Entry 8ZV8 (X-ray diffraction, 2.46 A resolution); this record covers chains A and B of the 3 polymer chains in the assembly.

# Chain A
Name: Elongin-B
From: Homo sapiens
UniProtKB: Q15370 (ELOB_HUMAN); residue numbers follow UniProt; this construct covers 1-104
Chain sequence (104 residues; each row starts with the number of its first residue):
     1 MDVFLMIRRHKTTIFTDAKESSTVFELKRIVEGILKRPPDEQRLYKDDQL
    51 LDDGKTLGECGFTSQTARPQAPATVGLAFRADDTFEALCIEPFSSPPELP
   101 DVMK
Unresolved in the structure: 81-83, 101-104
Modified positions: C60 (S-(dimethylarsenic)cysteine; CAS); C89 (S-(dimethylarsenic)cysteine; CAS)
Swiss-Prot annotation at these positions:
  - modified residue: M1 (N-acetylmethionine), T84 (Phosphothreonine)

# Chain B
Name: Elongin-C
From: Homo sapiens
UniProtKB: Q15369 (ELOC_HUMAN); residues 17-112 here = UniProt positions 17-112
Chain sequence (97 residues; each row starts with the number of its first residue):
    16 MMYVKLISSDGHEFIVKREHALTSGTIKAMLSGPGQFAENETNEVNFREI
    66 PSHVLSKVCMYFTYKVRYTNSSTEIPEFPIAPEIALELLMAANFLDC
Unresolved in the structure: 16, 48-57, 85-87
Differences from the reference sequence: initiating methionine (16)
Small-molecule neighbours: 4-(hydroxymethyl)-7-oxidanyl-chromen-2-one (A1L2C): E64, I65, P66, V69, E102, M105, A106, F109
Reported in the primary citation:
  - binding site for 4-(hydroxymethyl)-7-oxidanyl-chromen-2-one: E64, I65, P66, V69, E102, M105, A106, F109

# How chain A and chain B interact
Contacting residue pairs - 52 pairs, chain A then chain B:
  F4(A) with T78(B)
  M6(A) with M75(B), hydrophobic
  R8(A) with H27(B)
  K11(A) with D25(B), hydrogen bond (side chain-backbone); H27(B); E28(B), hydrogen bond (backbone-backbone)
  T12(A) with E28(B); I30(B)
  T13(A) with E28(B), hydrogen bond (backbone-backbone); F29(B); I30(B), hydrogen bond (backbone-backbone)
  I14(A) with I30(B)
  F15(A) with Y18(B); F29(B), hydrophobic; I30(B), hydrogen bond (backbone-backbone); V31(B), hydrophobic; S71(B); C74(B), hydrophobic; M75(B), hydrophobic
  T16(A) with Y18(B), hydrogen bond
  D17(A) with K32(B), salt bridge
  I34(A) with Y18(B), hydrophobic; I30(B), hydrophobic
  L35(A) with I30(B), hydrophobic
  P69(A) with M75(B); T78(B); Y79(B), hydrophobic; R82(B)
  Q70(A) with K72(B); M75(B); Y79(B); P91(B); F93(B); P94(B)
  P72(A) with M75(B)
  E91(A) with H27(B)
  P92(A) with H27(B), hydrogen bond (backbone-side chain)
  F93(A) with H27(B); F29(B), hydrophobic; S67(B); S71(B)
  S94(A) with D25(B); P66(B); S67(B), hydrogen bond (backbone-side chain); H68(B), hydrogen bond
  S95(A) with H68(B)
  P96(A) with H68(B); E98(B); I99(B), hydrophobic
  P97(A) with E102(B)
  L99(A) with P97(B); E98(B)
Interface residues without a listed pair, chain A (25 interface residues in all): H10, P100
Interface residues without a listed pair, chain B (29 interface residues in all): G26, Y83, E92, L101

# Overview
25 residues of chain A face 29 of chain B across their interface, with 9 hydrogen bonds and 1 salt bridge.
Among the polar pairs are D17(A)-K32(B), K11(A)-D25(B) and T16(A)-Y18(B). Ligands of chain B:
4-(hydroxymethyl)-7-oxidanyl-chromen-2-one. The paper reports a binding site for
4-(hydroxymethyl)-7-oxidanyl-chromen-2-one at E64(B), I65(B) and P66(B) among others.
Here chain A is Elongin-B and chain B is Elongin-C, both from Homo sapiens. Entry 8ZV8 (Crystal structure of
VHL-EloB-EloC in complex with a fragment compound 7HC_2 (D7)) was determined by X-ray diffraction, deposited
together with 9IPW and 8ZVJ.
